7OH9 - chains I and K of the 13 polymer chains in the assembly; structure by electron microscopy, 3.00 A resolution.

[Chain I]
Molecule: 145-nt DNA strand
From: synthetic construct
Sequence (145 nucleotides; row label = number of the first residue in the row; numbers below 1 keep their minus sign (DA-72 is residue -72)):
   -72 ATCAGAATCC CGGTGCCGAG GCCGCTCAAT TGGTCGTAGA CAGCTCTAGC ACCGCTTAAA
   -12 CGCACGTACG CGCTGTCCCC CGCGTTTTAA CCGCCAAGGG GATTACTCCC TAGTCTCCAG
    48 GCACGTGTCA GATATATACA TCGAT

[Chain K]
Protein: TATA-binding protein
From: Saccharomyces cerevisiae
UniProtKB: G4XSG8 (G4XSG8_YEASX); residue numbers follow UniProt; this construct covers 1-240
Sequence (240 residues; each row starts with the number of its first residue):
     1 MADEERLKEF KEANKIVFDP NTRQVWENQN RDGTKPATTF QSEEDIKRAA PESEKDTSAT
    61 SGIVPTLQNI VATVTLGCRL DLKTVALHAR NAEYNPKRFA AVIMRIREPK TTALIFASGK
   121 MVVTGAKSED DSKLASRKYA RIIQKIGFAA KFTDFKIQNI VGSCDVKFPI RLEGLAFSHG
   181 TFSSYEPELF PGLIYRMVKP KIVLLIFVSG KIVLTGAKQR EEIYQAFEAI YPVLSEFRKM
Unresolved in the structure: 1-60

[How chain I and chain K interact]
Pairs across the interface (19):
  DA61(I) - Arg98(K)  salt bridge to the phosphate
  DA61(I) - Phe99(K)  phosphate contact
  DT62(I) - Arg98(K)  salt bridge to the phosphate
  DT62(I) - Phe99(K)  sugar contact
  DT62(I) - Leu114(K)  sugar contact
  DA63(I) - Ile103(K)  phosphate contact
  DA63(I) - Arg105(K)  salt bridge to the phosphate
  DA63(I) - Thr112(K)  sugar contact
  DA63(I) - Thr124(K)  sugar contact
  DT64(I) - Asn69(K)  sugar contact
  DT64(I) - Gly125(K)  sugar contact
  DA65(I) - Gln68(K)  phosphate contact
  DC66(I) - Ser163(K)  hydrogen bond to the phosphate
  DC66(I) - Phe207(K)  phosphate contact
  DC66(I) - Val213(K)  phosphate contact
  DA67(I) - Pro191(K)  phosphate contact
  DA67(I) - Phe207(K)  phosphate contact
  DA67(I) - Ser209(K)  hydrogen bond to the phosphate
  DA67(I) - Lys211(K)  phosphate contact
Also at the interface, not in a pair above, chain I (8 interface residues in all): DT68
Also at the interface, not in a pair above, chain K (19 interface residues in all): Lys110, Lys127, Val161

[In short]
Chain I and chain K form an interface of 8 and 19 residues respectively; the contacts include 2 hydrogen bonds
and 3 salt bridges. Polar pairs include DC66(I)-Ser163(K), DA67(I)-Ser209(K) and DA61(I)-Arg98(K).
Chain I is a 145-nt DNA strand (synthetic construct) and chain K is TATA-binding protein (Saccharomyces
cerevisiae); the structure, Nucleosome with TBP and TFIIA bound at SHL -6, was determined by electron
microscopy, deposited together with 7OHA, 7OHB and 7OHC.
